Entry 6YW5 (electron microscopy, 2.85 A resolution); this record covers chains NN and aa of the 38 polymer chains in the assembly.

[Chain NN]
Protein: Mitochondrial 40S ribosomal protein MRP2
Organism: Neurospora crassa OR74A
UniProt: Q7SF85 (Q7SF85_NEUCR); residue numbers follow UniProt; this construct covers 1-113
Amino-acid sequence (113 residues; row label = number of the first residue in the row):
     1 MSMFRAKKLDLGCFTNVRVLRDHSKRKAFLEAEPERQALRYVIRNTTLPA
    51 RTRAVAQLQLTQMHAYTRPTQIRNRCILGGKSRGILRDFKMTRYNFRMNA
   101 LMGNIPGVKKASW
Unresolved in the structure: 1

[Chain aa]
Molecule: 16S rRNA
Organism: Neurospora crassa OR74A
Sequence (1864 nucleotides; numbered 1 to 1864; the number before each row is that of its first residue):
     1 GAUGUAAUAAAAAAAAUUUUUUUUAAUUUUAUAUUACAUCAAUAAAAAUA
    51 GAUGAGUUUGGUGAUGGCUCUGAUUGAACACUGUCCAAAUACUUGACACA
   101 UGCUAAUCGAACGUUUAAUUUUGGCCUAAGAAAGGGGUUUCAUCGUGGCU
   151 UAAGCUAAGGGGUUUAUUGUGGCUUAAGCUAAGGUUUAAUCUUUGACUUA
   201 AGCGGGUGUUUUAGGGGAACUUGUGCCCCUAAAACCUCUUAAUUAAAAGU
   251 GGUGUACAGGUGAGUAUAAUAUUUUUUCGCUUAACUUAAAGUGAAGGCAA
   301 AUCCUUCAUAUUGCAAAAGGAUAUCUUAGGCACCUGUUGAAAGGGGCCUA
   351 CUUAUAUUAUAUCCGCUUUAAGAGGAUGAGAAAAGUUUCAGAGAUAGGUA
   401 GUUGUUAAGGUCAUGGCUUAACAAGCCAAUAAUUCUCUUAGUCGAAGCUG
   451 AAAAGGCUGAUCGACCACAUUGGGAAUGAAAAAAUCCCAAGGCAAAUAGG
   501 UACAGCAGUGAGGAAUCUUGGUCAAUGGGCCCACGCCUGAACUGGUAACU
   551 UGGAGGAAUGAGGGGUCAACUUUGCAAAUGGAUGAGUGAUCGUUAGAAGA
   601 UCCUUAGUCCCCUGGUCUUCUUGACACAUGAGGUAUAUACUUCUAGUCCA
   651 UAUUGGGGGGAGACUCCACGUCGAUUUAUCGAGUAAAAUUCUGUAUACAU
   701 AUUGAUAAUGACAAUAUGUACAUUUGUCUUGACUAAUUACGUGCCAGCAG
   751 UCGCGGCAAUACGUAAGAGACUAGUGUUAAUCAUCAUAAAUAGGUUUAAA
   801 GGGUACUCAGACGGAAAAAUUCGCCCAAAUAUAGGGGACAAUUUUUCUAG
   851 AGUUUUAUGUAAGAAGGUCGUACUCUAGAGUGGAGAGAUAAAAUUCUGUG
   901 AUACCUAGGGGACGGGUAAAGGCGAAGGCAAUCUUUUAUGUAAAAACUGA
   951 CGUCGAAGGACGAAGGCAAAGGGAACAAAAAGGAUUAGAUACCCCAGUAG
  1001 UCUUUGCAGACAAUUAUGAAUGCCAUAGGUUAGAUUUUUAAUUUAGUCUA
  1051 UAAAUGAAAGUGUAAGCAUUUCACCUCAAGAGUAAGGCGGCAACGCAGGA
  1101 ACUGAAAUCACUAGACCGUUUCUGACACCAGCAAUGAAGUAUGUUAUUUA
  1151 AUUCGGUGACCCACGAAAAACCUUACCACAAUUUGAAUAUUAAUAAUAAU
  1201 GAUAUUAUUUUUUAUGCUUGAUAUGGCAAGCACUCAAUUUUCCCCUCCCC
  1251 GUAGGUUUGCCGCGGGGGGGGAGAAAAAAGAAAAAUAAUGGAUAAUAUAG
  1301 UAAAUACCAUAUUCCAACUAUAUUUAAUUAUUAAUACAAGUGUUGCACGG
  1351 CUGUCUUCAGUUGAUGUUGCGAAACUGUGGUUCGUUCCAUGGAAUUAACG
  1401 UAAACCCUUGCUUUAUUUGUAAAUAUUAUAAAGCAGUUCACCUUUAUAUA
  1451 GGAAAUGAUAAAAGGGAUCAAGACAAGUCAUCAUGGCCUAAAUAUUGUGG
  1501 GCUAUAGACGUGCCACAUUUUCCUAAACAAAGAGAUGCAAAAAUGUGAAU
  1551 UUUAGCUAAUCUCAAAAAAUAGGAUAAAAAUAUACAAGGAUUGUAGUCUG
  1601 AAAUUCGACUGCAUGAAUAAGAAAUUGCUAGUAAUCGUGAAUCACCAUGA
  1651 CACGGUGAAUAUUCCCUCGGAUUGGUACUAACCACUCGUCACAUGCUGAA
  1701 AGGAGUGCGUGCAAUAAGUUUGCUUUUCUGUUAUAAGUAAGUAGACAUAU
  1751 AGGUUUAGAUGUUAUAAUAGGAUCCUUCGUAUGCGCGGCUCUGAUUAGUG
  1801 UUAAGUCGAAAUACGGUUCGUGUAGUGGAAGUUGCACGGGACUUAUCAAU
  1851 GUUGAACAAUACGA
Unresolved in the structure: 1-47, 126-236, 327-358, 563-667, 1195-1328
Ion coordination: K+ site 1: U58, G753; Mg2+ site 1: U93, G262; K+ site 2: C257, A484; K+ site 3: G262, G264, G441; Mg2+ site 2: A263, G264, G441; Mg2+ site 3: G293, G319; Mg2+ site 4: U402, C417; Mg2+ site 5 near A460 (its only coordinating residue here); Mg2+ site 6: C503, A504; K+ site 4: C523, U526, G527; Mg2+ site 7 near A524 (its only coordinating residue here); Mg2+ site 8 near C534 (its only coordinating residue here); 50 more Mg2+ sites not listed; 14 more K+ sites not listed
What the authors report for this chain:
  - Mg2+ coordination: A1745

[Chain NN / chain aa interface]
Pairs across the interface (81; chain NN residue first):
  Ser2(NN) with U1496(aa), hydrogen bond to the sugar
  Arg5(NN) with A1186(aa), salt bridge to the phosphate; U1495(aa), hydrogen bond to the phosphate; U1496(aa), salt bridge to the phosphate
  Ala6(NN) with A1186(aa), sugar contact
  Lys7(NN) with A1186(aa), sugar contact; A1187(aa), phosphate contact
  Lys8(NN) with A1187(aa), phosphate contact
  Leu9(NN) with A1186(aa), hydrogen bond to the phosphate; A1187(aa), hydrogen bond to the phosphate
  Phe14(NN) with C1482(aa), phosphate contact; A1483(aa), phosphate contact
  Val17(NN) with A1186(aa), base contact; U1495(aa), phosphate contact; U1496(aa), phosphate contact
  Arg18(NN) with U1174(aa), salt bridge to the phosphate; A1175(aa), phosphate contact; U1341(aa), base contact
  Leu20(NN) with A1186(aa), base contact
  Arg21(NN) with U1173(aa), salt bridge to the phosphate; A1175(aa), salt bridge to the phosphate; U1496(aa), salt bridge to the phosphate
  Lys25(NN) with C1172(aa), hydrogen bond to the sugar
  Arg36(NN) with A1601(aa), salt bridge to the phosphate
  Arg40(NN) with G1600(aa), salt bridge to the phosphate; A1601(aa), salt bridge to the phosphate
  Arg44(NN) with G1600(aa), salt bridge to the phosphate
  Leu60(NN) with A1601(aa), sugar contact
  Thr61(NN) with A1601(aa), hydrogen bond to the sugar
  Ala65(NN) with U1498(aa), phosphate contact
  Tyr66(NN) with U1496(aa), hydrogen bond to the phosphate; G1497(aa), hydrogen bond to the phosphate
  Arg68(NN) with A1601(aa), hydrogen bond to the base
  Pro69(NN) with A1601(aa), phosphate contact
  Thr70(NN) with C1171(aa), hydrogen bond to the base; C1172(aa), base contact; G1600(aa), sugar contact; A1644(aa), base contact
  Gln71(NN) with C1171(aa), hydrogen bond to the base; C1172(aa), hydrogen bond to the sugar
  Arg73(NN) with A1169(aa), salt bridge to the phosphate; U1173(aa), hydrogen bond to the sugar
  Asn74(NN) with U1536(aa), hydrogen bond to the base
  Arg75(NN) with U1173(aa), hydrogen bond to the phosphate; U1174(aa), salt bridge to the phosphate
  Gly79(NN) with U1481(aa), hydrogen bond to the sugar; C1482(aa), sugar contact
  Lys81(NN) with U1481(aa), sugar contact
  Ser82(NN) with U1173(aa), hydrogen bond to the phosphate
  Arg83(NN) with A1166(aa), hydrogen bond to the sugar; A1168(aa), phosphate contact; A1169(aa), salt bridge to the phosphate; U1174(aa), base contact
  Gly84(NN) with A1166(aa), phosphate contact; A1167(aa), sugar contact; A1168(aa), hydrogen bond to the phosphate
  Ile85(NN) with U1642(aa), sugar contact
  Leu86(NN) with A1641(aa), sugar contact
  Arg87(NN) with U1536(aa), base contact; U1642(aa), hydrogen bond to the phosphate; C1643(aa), salt bridge to the phosphate; A1644(aa), salt bridge to the phosphate
  Arg93(NN) with G1165(aa), phosphate contact; A1166(aa), salt bridge to the phosphate; A1167(aa), hydrogen bond to the base
  Tyr94(NN) with C1351(aa), hydrogen bond to the sugar; U1481(aa), base contact
  Asn95(NN) with U1481(aa), hydrogen bond to the base
  Arg97(NN) with C1351(aa), hydrogen bond to the phosphate; U1352(aa), salt bridge to the phosphate
  Met98(NN) with C1351(aa), sugar contact
  Lys110(NN) with A1467(aa), hydrogen bond to the phosphate; U1468(aa), salt bridge to the phosphate
  Ser112(NN) with C1406(aa), hydrogen bond to the sugar; G1466(aa), base contact; A1467(aa), sugar contact
  Trp113(NN) with C1407(aa), sugar contact; G1465(aa), base contact; G1466(aa), sugar contact; A1652(aa), phosphate contact; C1653(aa), hydrogen bond to the phosphate
Interface residues without a listed pair, chain NN (49 interface residues in all): Asn16, Gln57, His64, Leu78, Gly80, Asp88, Ala111
Interface residues without a listed pair, chain aa (40 interface residues in all): A1339, G1340, A1602

[In short]
Chain NN and chain aa form an interface of 49 and 40 residues respectively, with 27 hydrogen bonds and 18 salt
bridges. Among the polar pairs are Arg68(NN)-A1601(aa), Thr70(NN)-C1171(aa) and Gln71(NN)-C1171(aa). U58(aa)
and G753(aa) form the K+ site 1. The Mg2+ site 1 is built by U93(aa) and G262(aa). From the paper: Mg2+
coordination by A1745(aa).
Chain NN is Mitochondrial 40S ribosomal protein MRP2 and chain aa is 16S rRNA, both from Neurospora crassa
OR74A; the structure, The structure of the small subunit of the mitoribosome from Neurospora crassa, was
determined by electron microscopy together with 6YWE, 6YWS, 6YWV, 6YWX and 6YWY from the same study.
